PDB entry 5ML4 | X-ray diffraction, 2.40 A resolution | chain B

== Chain B ==
Name: Retinal rod rhodopsin-sensitive cGMP 3', 5'-cyclic phosphodiesterase subunit delta
Organism: Homo sapiens
Reference sequence: O43924 (PDE6D_HUMAN); residues 2-150 here = UniProt positions 2-150
Amino-acid sequence (149 residues; each row starts with the number of its first residue):
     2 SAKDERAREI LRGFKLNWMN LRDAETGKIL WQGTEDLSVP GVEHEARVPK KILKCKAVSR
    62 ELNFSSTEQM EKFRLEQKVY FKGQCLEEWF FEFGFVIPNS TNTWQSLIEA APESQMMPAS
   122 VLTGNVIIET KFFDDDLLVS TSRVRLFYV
Small-molecule neighbours: RRQ (4-[[[4-[(4-chlorophenyl)methyl-cyclopentyl-sulfamoyl]phenyl]sulfonyl-(piperidin-4-ylmethyl)amino]methyl]-2-(methylamino)benzoic acid): Leu-17, Met-20, Leu-22, Trp-32, Leu-38, Ala-47, Val-49, Ile-53, Leu-54, Cys-56, Lys-57, Ala-58, Val-59, Arg-61, Leu-63, Gln-78, Val-80, Leu-87, Glu-88, Trp-90, Ile-109, Ala-111, Gln-116, Met-117, Met-118, Leu-123, Ile-129, Thr-131, Phe-133, Ser-143, Val-145, Leu-147, Tyr-149
UniProt features mapped onto this chain:
  - region: Arg-144 to Val-150 (Required for association with membranes)

== Summary ==
Chain B binds compound RRQ.
Chain B is Retinal rod rhodopsin-sensitive cGMP 3', 5'-cyclic phosphodiesterase subunit delta (Homo sapiens);
the structure, The crystal structure of PDE6D in complex to inhibitor-7, was determined by X-ray diffraction
together with 5ML2, 5ML3 and 5ML6 from the same study.
